Entry 4ZV4 (X-ray diffraction, 3.50 A resolution); this record covers chains A and C.

Chain A:
Molecule: Elongation factor Tu
Organism: Pseudomonas aeruginosa (strain ATCC 15692 / PAO1 / 1C / PRS 101 / LMG 12228)
Reference sequence: P09591 (EFTU_PSEAE); residues 1-395 here = UniProt positions 1-395
Amino-acid sequence (405 residues; row label = number of the first residue in the row; note: 2 numbers in that range are skipped by the numbering (no residue carries them; nothing is unmodelled there)):
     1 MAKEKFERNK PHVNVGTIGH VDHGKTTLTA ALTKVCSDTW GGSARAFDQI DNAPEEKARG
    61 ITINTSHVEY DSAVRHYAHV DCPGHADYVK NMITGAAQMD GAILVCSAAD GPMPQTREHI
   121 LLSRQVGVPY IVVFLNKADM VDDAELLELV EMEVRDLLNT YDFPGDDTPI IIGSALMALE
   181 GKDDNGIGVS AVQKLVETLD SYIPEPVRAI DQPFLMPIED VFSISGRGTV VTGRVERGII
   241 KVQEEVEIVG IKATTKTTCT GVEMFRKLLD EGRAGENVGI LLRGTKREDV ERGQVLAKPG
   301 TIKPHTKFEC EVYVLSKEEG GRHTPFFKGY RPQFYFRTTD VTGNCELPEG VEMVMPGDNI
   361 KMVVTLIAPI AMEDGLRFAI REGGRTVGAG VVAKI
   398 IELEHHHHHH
Disordered / not traced: 1-7, 402-407
Construct notes: expression tag (400-407)
Ion coordination: Mg2+: Thr26 (together with GDP)
Residues lining bound ligands: GDP (guanosine-5'-diphosphate): Val21, Asp22, His23, Gly24, Lys25, Thr26, Thr27, Phe47, Asp51, Asp81, Cys82, Pro83, Asn136, Lys137, Asp139, Met140, Ser174, Ala175, Leu176
Swiss-Prot annotation at these positions:
  - region: Gly19 to Thr26 (G1), Gly60 to Asn64 (G2), Asp81 to Gly84 (G3), Asn136 to Asp139 (G4), Ser174 to Leu176 (G5)
  - binding site (GTP): Gly19 to Thr26, Asp81 to His85, Asn136 to Asp139
  - binding site (Mg(2+)): Thr26

Chain C:
Molecule: Tse6
Organism: Pseudomonas aeruginosa
Reference sequence: Q9I739 (Q9I739_PSEAE); residue numbers follow UniProt; this construct covers 265-430
Amino-acid sequence (180 residues; each row starts with the number of its first residue):
   251 MGSSHHHHHH SDDPQRRAYL NNKFGRSGNL DHDINYRGNR ETAAKFFKSK DIDPADAESY
   311 MNGLDFNHPV RVETLAPGKN LWQYQSPGAP QGNWYTLSPR VQPTELGINP MGTNRAANTI
   371 EPKVLNSYRT TQKVEVLRST AAPTDDFWSV KGQSYPAKGG AQQLFSNEKG SFGLLPREGS
Disordered / not traced: 251-261, 424-430
Construct notes: initiating methionine (251); expression tag (252-264)
What the authors report for this chain:
  - conformationally variable residues (loop rearrangement): Asp396
  - catalytic residues: Asp396
  - mutagenesis - A268E, L270A: unchanged binding to EF-TuEC

Chain A / chain C interface:
Contacting residue pairs (29):
  His20(A) - Glu291(C)  salt bridge
  Asp110(A) - Arg287(C)
  Pro112(A) - Arg287(C)  hydrogen bond (backbone-side chain)
  Met113(A) - Ile284(C)
  Met113(A) - Arg287(C)
  Pro114(A) - Ile284(C)
  Pro114(A) - Gly288(C)
  Arg117(A) - Asp281(C)  hydrogen bond (side chain-backbone)
  Arg117(A) - Ile284(C)
  Arg117(A) - Asn285(C)
  Glu145(A) - Arg266(C)  salt bridge
  Glu145(A) - Tyr269(C)  hydrogen bond
  Glu145(A) - Leu270(C)
  Glu145(A) - Phe274(C)
  Leu146(A) - Phe274(C)
  Glu148(A) - Arg266(C)  salt bridge
  Glu148(A) - Leu270(C)
  Leu149(A) - Arg267(C)
  Leu149(A) - Leu270(C)  hydrophobic
  Leu149(A) - Phe274(C)  hydrophobic
  Leu149(A) - Arg276(C)
  Met152(A) - Arg267(C)
  Met152(A) - Leu270(C)  hydrophobic
  Glu153(A) - Arg267(C)
  Glu153(A) - Arg276(C)  salt bridge
  Glu153(A) - Leu280(C)
  Glu153(A) - Arg287(C)  salt bridge
  Asp156(A) - Arg267(C)  salt bridge
  Leu157(A) - Leu280(C)  hydrophobic
Interface residues without a listed pair, chain A (16 interface residues in all): Val21, Asp143
Interface residues without a listed pair, chain C (14 interface residues in all): Asn271
From the paper, about this interface:
  - interface residues, chain C: Gln265(C)
  - hot spots on chain C (mutagenesis) - L270E: abolished binding to EF-TuEC

In short:
Chain A and chain C form an interface of 16 and 14 residues respectively, with 3 hydrogen bonds and 6 salt
bridges. Polar pairs include His20(A)-Glu291(C), Glu145(A)-Arg266(C) and Glu148(A)-Arg266(C). Ligands of chain
A: GDP. The paper reports the catalytic residue Asp396(C); L270E of chain C abolishes binding to EF-TuEC; 3
substitutions were tested in all.
Here chain A is Elongation factor Tu (Pseudomonas aeruginosa (strain ATCC 15692 / PAO1 / 1C / PRS 101 / LMG
12228)) and chain C is Tse6 (Pseudomonas aeruginosa). Entry 4ZV4 (Structure of Tse6 in complex with EF-Tu) was
determined by X-ray diffraction, deposited together with 4ZUY and 4ZV0.
